7AIH - chains Ax and 1 of the 71 polymer chains in the assembly; structure by electron microscopy, 3.60 A resolution.

Chain Ax:
Protein: LIM zinc-binding domain-containing protein
Organism: Leishmania major
UniProtKB: Q4Q7T1 (Q4Q7T1_LEIMA); numbering as in UniProt (aligned over 1-216)
Amino-acid sequence (216 residues; row label = number of the first residue in the row):
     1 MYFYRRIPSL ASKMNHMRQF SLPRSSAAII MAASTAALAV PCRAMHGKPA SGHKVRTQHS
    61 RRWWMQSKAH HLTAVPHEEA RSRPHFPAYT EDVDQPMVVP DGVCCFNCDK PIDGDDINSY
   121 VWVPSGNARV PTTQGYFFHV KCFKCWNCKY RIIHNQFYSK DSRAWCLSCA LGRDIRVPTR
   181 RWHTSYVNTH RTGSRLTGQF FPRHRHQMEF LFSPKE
Unresolved in the structure: 1-45, 213-216
Disulfides: Cys145-Cys166
Bound ions: Zn2+ site 1: Cys105, Cys108, His139, Cys142; Zn2+ site 2 near Cys169 (its only coordinating residue here)

Chain 1:
Molecule: Ribosomal RNA
Organism: Leishmania major
Sequence (9070 nucleotides; row label = number of the first residue in the row; numbers below 1 keep their minus sign (U-1764 is residue -1764)):
 -1764 UGAAAAUUGA AAAAUAUAAU UUGAAAAAUA AAUUACAAAU AAAAGAUUAA AUUUGAAUUA
 -1704 AUUACAGAAA UAUAGACACA AACACGCCCG AUUGAUUUCA CGUAUACACU UGUACUUUGU
 -1644 UUUUGGUCUA CGUUUUGUUG UUUGUAUUGG CUUGAUUUAA UGGACAAAUA UAAAAAGCUU
 -1584 GAACACAAAA UUUAAAACAA UUGGAUAUGC CAAGAGUUAA AAAAUGAAAU UAAAUAAAAA
 -1524 UAAAAAUAAA UUAAAAAAUA AAAUAAAAAU AAAUUUAAAA AAUAAAUUAA AAUAAAAAAU
 -1464 UAGAAAAUGA AAAUUGAAAA AUAUAAUUUG AAAAAUAAAA UUAUAAAUAG AAAAAUUAAU
 -1404 UGAAAUUGCA AAGUAAAAAU UUAUAAUAGA AUAAAAUAAU UUCAAUUUGA UUUAGUUUCA
 -1344 UAUUAUAUUA UAUUAUAUUA UAUUAUAUUA UAUUAUAUUA UAUUAUAUUA UAUUAUAUUA
 -1284 UAUUAUAUUA UAUUAUAUUA UAUUAUAUUA UAUUAUAUUA UAUUAUUAGC AUUUAUUAUA
 -1224 UUAUUAUAUU AUUAUAUUUA UUAUAUUAUU AUAUUAUUAU AUUAUUAUAU UAUUAUAUUA
 -1164 UAUUAUAUUA UAUUAUAUUA UAUUAUUAUU AUAUUAAUUA UAUUAUUAUA UUAAUAAUAU
 -1104 UUACUAUUAU AUCUAAUAUC AAGCUUGUUA GAAAAAACAU UGUUUUUUCU AACAAGCUUG
 -1044 AUACUCUCGG UAUGGUUUCA AAAAUUGACU AAUUUUGAUA UUGUUUUGGC UCUGGACUAA
  -984 UUAAUUCCCC UUUAAUUUUA UUAUCUAAAA UUUGCAUGUA AAGUAGUUAG UUAGAUAUGA
  -924 AAAUUUAGUU AGGGUUGAUA AUGAAAUCAA UUAAGUUUAU AUAUAAAGUU AGUUAGUCAA
  -864 UAUGAAUUUU UUUGCAAACA UUUCCGGUUG ACUUCAUGUG AUUACACGUA CUCCGUUUUG
  -804 UUUUUAUGUG UCAUGAUUUG CAUUGAUUUU UUCGCAACAA AUCUAAUAUA CUCAACAGCA
  -744 CCUACCAAGA GUUAAAAAUG AAAUUAAAUU AAAUUAAAAA AUAAAAUAAA AAUAAAAUAA
  -684 AAAUAAAUUU AAAAAUAAAA AUAAAUUUAA AAAUAAAAUA AAUUUAAAAA ACAAAUUAAA
  -624 AUAGAAAAUU AGAAAAUGGA AAUUGAAAAA UAUAAUUUGA AAAAUAAAUU ACAAAUAAAA
  -564 GAUUAAAUUU GAAUUAAUUG UAGAAACAUU UCCGAUCGAU UUCACGCAUA CACUUGUACU
  -504 UCGUUGGCUC CAUUUAAUGG ACAAAUAUAA AAAGCUUAAA CACAAAAUUU AAAACAAUUG
  -444 GACAAGCAAG AGUUAAAAAA UGAAAUUAAA AUAAAAAAUA AAAUAAAAAU AAAUUUAAAA
  -384 AUAAAAAUAA AUUUAAAAAA CAUUGGUUGA AUAAAAUUUU UAUUUUAUAU AUAAUUUAAA
  -324 CUUUUGUUGU UGUUUGUUAG UAAGCAAAAA UAUUUAUGUU AUUUUAAUAU UAUUUAUGUA
  -264 CUUACUAUUA UUUUGAUAAA UUUUAACUUU AAAUAGCUCA AAAACUACAA UCAAUAAAGC
  -204 AUAAAAAAAU UUAUUUAUGA UUAUAUUAAU AUAAAAUGAC CUAAUAUAAU GAAAAUACUU
  -144 UGGUGUUAAG UUAUUUGUUU UAUUAUGAAA UAAGUUGCAC UAUUUAUUGA AUUAAUAAAG
   -84 AAAGAAUAGA AAUAAAUAAG UUAUAAUAUC UUUAAUUUAU UUAUAAUUUC UUUGCAUUUG
   -24 UAUUUAGUGU GAGUUUACAU UUAAUUUUAU AUUAUUUUAG UGUUAGUAUA UAUUUAGAUU
    36 UAAUCAAAGU UAUUAUUAAA UAAUAUUGAU UUUGGAUGAA UUUAAUUUUU AAUUAUAUUU
    96 UUGAAUUUUA AUUUUAUUAU UUUGAUUUAA UAUUUUUAAA AUAUUAUAUA UUUUAGAUUU
   156 AAAUUUGUUG UUUUAUAUUU AGUUUAAUGU UUAUAAAUUG AUAAUUAAUU UGUUUUAUUU
   216 UAAAGUUUUU AUGAACUGUG AUUUAUAGUU UAUUAUUUUU AGUUUAAUGU UUAAAUAUUU
   276 AACUAGUGAU GGCACAGUUG UUCUAUAUGU ACCUAUAAAA AAUAGUAAAA UUAUUUUAAU
   336 UAAAUUAAUA AAUAAUUAUU AAACUAAUUU UAUAUUAAUA UUAUGAAAAA UUUAAAAAUU
   396 AAUUUUUUUU UCUAAUUUUU AUAUAUUGAA GUAAUAUGUA UUGAAUUGAA UAUUAAAAAU
   456 ACAAAUUUAA UUUGUAAUUA AUAAAUCUAU UUUAUUUUAA UAGAUGUUUA AUGUUAAUUA
   516 AUUUAUUAUU UUAAUAUUUA AUAUUUGUUU AUACAAAAGU AACUUUUUUU GAAUAUAAAG
   576 AAUUAUUAUU AUAAAUAUUA UUUUAAAAAU AUAAAAAUAU UGUUAAUAAA AUUAUCAAGU
   636 UUCAAAAGCG UUUAUUAAAU GCGUCGGUCU AAGUAUUAUA UUUAAGAUUA UUCUUGUAUA
   696 UAGAUUUUUA UUUUAAUAAU UCUACAUAAU UAAAAAUUAA CCUCAAAUUA UAUUUAUUAG
   756 UAGCAUAGUA AUUUAUUAAC UGAUUAUUAA AGCGUUCCAU AGAAAAUUUU AAAAUUAUAA
   816 CAAUCUAAAU AAAUAAUAAA UUAAAAUAAA AAUUUUAAAA AAAUUAAAAA AUUAAAAUAG
   876 GGCAAGUCCU ACUCUCCUUU ACAAAGAGAA CGUUUAUAUG UAAUUGUAUG UUUGAUUGGG
   936 GCAAUACUAU AUCUAUUUAU AUAGAAAAAG AACUAUAUUU AUUGAAAUAA UAAAAGGUUC
   996 GAGCAGGUUA ACAAGCAUUA AUACUAAAUG UGUUUCAUCG UCUACUUAUU GCUAAAUUAU
  1056 AAUUGAUUGU UCAUCAAAAA AGCAAUUCGU UAGUUGGGUU AAAAUCGUUG UAAAGCAGAU
  1116 UUGUUUAUAU AUUUAAUUUU UGUAUAUAGU UAAAAAUUAA UAUUAGUACG CAAGGAUUCA
  1176 UUAUUUGUAA UUUAAAUAUA UUAAAUGUUA UUUUAUUAAA UAAAAUAAAA UAAGUCAAUU
  1236 GUUAUUAUUC AUAUUAAUUU UUUUAAAAGU UUUUUAAUUU UAUAUUAGUU UAUUUGUUUA
  1296 AAAAGUAUCU AAUUAAUUCA UUAUUUAGGA AUAGUUAAUA AUAAUUUAUA AUUCUGAUUA
  1356 GAUUUGUUUG UUAAUGCUAU UAAAGGGGUG UGGAAAAAGU GUUAAAUUUU UGAUAUAUUU
  1416 AAAUAAUAAA UAAAAUAUAA CUUAUUAGUC AGAAAUGGAU GCCAGCCGUU GCGGUAAUUU
  1476 CUAUGCUUUU AAAUAUUAUA CAUUUAUUUU AUAAAUUUGU UACUAUAUAU UUUUAGUCAA
  1536 UAAAACUAAU AAUUAUUUUU AUUUGUUUUU AAACACCGUU UGGUAUAUGC AAAUAAAAAA
  1596 UGACAUUAAU UAUUAAUUAU AUUAUAUUAU AUUUAUUCAU UUAAGUCAAC AAUAUCUAUU
  1656 UACUGUUUUU GACAACAUGA UAAGGAUUAU AAAUGGUAUU GCAAAUUUUA UAAUCAAAAC
  1716 UAAUUUAUUA UAUUAAAUUA GCAUGUUUAG AUAAAACAAU AAAUUUAGAA GGUAUUGUUG
  1776 CCCACCAUUC UUUGUAAUAA AGACAACGUG CAGUAAUUAA UGUAUUUAUA AAAAUAUAUU
  1836 UUUUCAUGUU AAAUUUUCGU UGCCUUUUUU AUUAUUUAGA AAAUUUAUGA AUUUAUAUAA
  1896 AUCAAUAAUG AAAAUUAUAG UAUUAUUAUU UAUGAGGAGA AUUUUCGGAA GGAGGGAUUU
  1956 UCGGACCAGG AAUGUCCAGA GAGGUUUCGG GCAUCAGCGA UUGAUUUUGG GAGAACGGAG
  2016 CCGCCGAGUG AAAUUUGCCC AGAGCAGAGU CGGGAGAAGA GUGGAUCGAC CGAAGAAAAG
  2076 ACCGUUUUUC GGAAGGGGAG CAGGUCCAAC CGAUUUUUUU GCCAACUUGC ACAGGAGGGA
  2136 GCCAGAAGCG CACUCAAAGU UAGUUUUGGG AGAUUUGAAG GGAGAAAUUU CCGAGUUAUU
  2196 CAUAUAUUUU UUAGUUUGUG UUAGCAAAUU UUGAAAUACA ACUUUUUUGC AAAUUGGAAG
  2256 AAAACCUCCC AAAUGUAGCU UCCCAAUCUU CCUCUCUAAA UCCAUUCCCA ACGGUCUUUC
  2316 CCCCAUCAUC CUCAGAUGUC UCUUCCCCCC CAAAAAUCCU AAAAUCCAAG UUCAUCUCGC
  2376 UCUCUCUCCC CUCAAUUUCC UUAAAAAACU CGCUUCCUAA ACUUAUCCCG AAAAACCCCG
  2436 CUCUUCUUCC CUCUAAAUCU UUUCUCCUCC CCUCCAAAUC UCCCUCAAAU CUCUCCUCUC
  2496 UUCUCCCGAA ACUUUAAUCU UUUUAUUUUA UAAAUAAAUU UGGUAUUUUA AAAUAUUAUA
  2556 AUUAAAUAUU CUAAAUUAUU UAAUAAUAUU AGAAAUGAAU ACUUUAUUAA AAUAAUAUUA
  2616 AUGUGUAAUA UAUUUAAUCA UAUUAGAAUU CCGUUUAAAU UGAAAUAUAU UGAAUUGUAA
  2676 UUAUCAAUAC AAUAUAAGUU AUUAAAUAAU AAUUUAAUUU UAUAUGUUUU AUAAGUGUAA
  2736 UUAUUUAGUU UUGAAAGUUU AUAUAUAAAC AAUAACCUUU UUUAUUUUUU AAUACAAUUU
  2796 UAAGUGAAAU UUAUGAUUUA UUAUUAUUAA AUAUUACUGC AGACUACAUG AAAAAUAUAA
  2856 AAAGGCAUUU GUAUAGGUUU ACUUUUGGAC CUCAACAUCC UGCAGCUCAU GGCGUUUUAU
  2916 GUUGUUUAUU AUAUCUUUCU GGAGAAUAUA UAGUUUAUAU UGAUGUAAUA AUUGGUUAUU
  2976 UGCAUCGCGG UACAGAAAAG UUAUGUGAAU AUAAAACUGU AGAACAGUGU UUACCGAUGA
  3036 AGACUGGAUU AUGUGAGUGU CGUUUGCAAC GAGCAUUUAC UGUCAUUGUG UUUUGAGUAU
  3096 AUGUUGAGGU GUUGUCUUGC UAUUCGCUGU GCAUUUAUGC GUUUAUUAAU GUGUGAGUUU
  3156 ACGCGUUGUU UCAAUGGACU UCUUUGUUGC UCUUGUAUGG UUAUGGAUAU AGGAUCAUUA
  3216 UCGCCAAUGC UUUGAUCGUU UGAAGAACGU GAUAAGUUGA UGACUUUUUU UGAUUUGUGU
  3276 UGUGGUUGUA GAAUGCAUUU AGCAUUUAUG UGCUUAUUGG GUUUACUUGA UGAUUUUGUA
  3336 UUUGGGUUUA UAGAUUUUUU AUUGAUGUUG UGUAUAUCAU GUUUAUUUGU UUUAGAUUUA
  3396 UAUGAUUUGC UUUUUAUUGG AAAUAGACUU UUAUAUUUGC GUUUGCGCGG GUUAGCAUUU
  3456 UUUGAUGUUU UUGAUUUAUG UUUUAAUAGU AUAAGUGGUU GUUUGUCUAG AUCGUUGGGU
  3516 AUGGUAUGAG AUGUUAGAUU AUAUAGUUGU UACGAAUUAU AUUUUAUGUU AGUUUUUGAU
  3576 UAUUGCUUUU GUUAUUUAGG UGAUGCAUUU GAUAGACUUU UUUUGCGACU UUUUGAUAUG
  3636 CGUAUGAGUA UACUUCUAUG UAAACAAUGC UUUUUUGUAG GUUUUUUUGU CUUUGGAUUU
  3696 GUGUGCUUAU UUGAUUAUAU GUAUGUUGAU GUAACUAUAG AAACUAUAAU UAGUUUAUUU
  3756 UAUAGUUUAU GAUGUUGCAU AUUACCAGGA UGUUCAUUUG CUAAUGUUGA ACAUCCUAAA
  3816 GGCGAAUACA GUAUUUUUUU AUGUUUUUUA UAUGGAUUUA UAUCACGUUU ACGUAUACGU
  3876 UGUGCAGAUU UUGUGCAUAU UUGUUUAUUA GAUGUGAUGA UGCGAGGGUU UAUGUUGCAC
  3936 GACUUAGUAG CAGUUAUUGG UAAUGUUGAU GUUGUUUUUG GUUCUGUAGA UCGAUAAGCU
  3996 AUUACUUAUA UACAAAAAUG AAAGAUGAAC CUAAAAAUUG GUGCGGAGGG GUUUGAUUUU
  4056 UGUUGGGGUU CUGUCUUACC UGCUAUUUGU AUAGUUUAUU UAAUUUUUUG UUUAUGUGGA
  4116 UUAUUUUGUA UUAUGUUUGG UAGUUUUGUU UUUAUUGAUU AUUGUUUUAU UUGUUUUUUC
  4176 UCUUGUCUUG UGUUUUGUUU AGUAUGCUUG UUGUGCGAUU UAUUUGUAGA CUCAUUACGC
  4236 GGUUUGUUUG AUGUUUGUUG UUUUAUACGU UGUAUUCAAU AUUGUUUUGU AUGGUUUAUA
  4296 AUUAGUGAAU UACUUCUUUU UUUAUCUUUA UUUUAUGUAG UUUUCAGUUU AGUUUUAUUU
  4356 GUGAGUGUUG AAUUUGCAUU UGUAUUUGUU AUGCCUAUUA UGUUUAGUUG UUUAAUUUGU
  4416 GAUUUUGGUU UUGUAUUUUA UUGAUAUUUU AUUGAUAUUU UUAAUUUAUU AAUUAAUACA
  4476 UUUUUAUUAU UUGUAAGUGG UUUAUUUGUU AAUUUUGUUU UAUUUUUAUU UUGAUUUCGU
  4536 UUUUUUUUAU GUGUUUUAUU UAUGUUAUGA GUCGGUAUAU UAUUUGGCUU UUUGUUUAUG
  4596 UGAAAUCAAG UUUGAGAGUU UUCAUUAUUA UUUGUGACUU GUAGUUGUGG CGUAUUUGGA
  4656 UCAAUACUUU UUUUAAUCGA UUUAUUGCAU UUUAGUCAUG UCUUUUUAGG UAUAUUUUUG
  4716 UUAUUUUUAU GUUUUAGUCG UUGUUUUAAU UUUUUAUGUA UGGAUACACG UUUUGUAUUU
  4776 CUAUAUGUAG UGUGCCUAUA UUGGCAUUUU GUUGAUUGCG UUUGAUUUUU UUUAUUACGA
  4836 UUUGUAUAUU UUGAUGUUUU AAGUGUGGUU UACUUAUAUG CAUAAAGGCU CAAUUUUGAA
  4896 UUUUUAAAUU UUAUUUCAAA AAGCGGAGAG GAAAGAAAAG GCUUUUAACU UCAGGUUGUU
  4956 UAUUGCGUAU UUAUGGUGUG GGUUUUAGUU UAGGUUUUUU UAUUUGUAUG CAGAUAAUUU
  5016 GUGGUGUGUG UUUAGCAUGA UUAUUUUUUA GUUGUUUUAU AUGUACUAAU UGAUAUUUUG
  5076 UUUUAUUUUU GUGAGAUUUU GAUUUGGGAU UUGUAAUACG AAGCACACAU AUUUGUUUUA
  5136 CAUCGUUGUU AUUUUUUCUU CUUUAUGUUC AUAUAUUUAA GUGUAUAGUA UUAAUAAUUU
  5196 UAUUUGAUAC ACAUAUUUUA GUAUGGGUGG UAGGUUUUGU GAUAUAUAUA UUUAUAGUAA
  5256 UAAUAGGUUU UAUUGGCUAU GUUUUACCAU GUACAAUGAU GUCGUAUUGG GGUUUAACAG
  5316 UGUUCAGUAA CAUUUUAGCA ACUGUCCCAG UUAUUGGUAC UUGACUUUGU UAUUGAAUAU
  5376 GAGGUAGUGA GUAUAUUAAU GAUUUUACAC UGUUAAAAUU ACAUGUGUUG CAUGUGCUAU
  5436 UACCUUUUGU AUUAAUACUU GUAAUAUUUA UGCAUUUGUU UUGUUUACAU UAUUUUAUGA
  5496 GUUCAGAUGG UUUUUGUGAU CGAUUUGCAU UUUAUUGCGA ACGUUUAUGU UUUUGUAUGU
  5556 GAUUUUAUUU ACGAGAUAUG UUUUUGGCUU UUUUGAUAUU AUUUUUUGUA AUUUAUUUUA
  5616 UUUUUAUAAA UUGAUAUUUU GUUUUUCAUG AAGAAUCUUG AGUUAUAGUU GAUACAUUAA
  5676 AAACAUCUGA UAAGAUUCUU CCUGAGUGAU UUUUUUUUAU UUUUAUUUGG UUUUUUAAAA
  5736 GCUGUACCAG AUAAAUUUAC UGGUUUAUUA UUAAUGGUUA UUUUAUUAUU UUCCUUAUUU
  5796 UUGUUUAUAU UAAAUUGCAU AUUAUGAUUU GUUUAUUGUA GAAGUUCAUU GUUGUGAUUU
  5856 ACAUAUUCAU UAGUUUUAUU UUAUAGUAUA UUUAUGAGUG GUUUUUUAGC ACUGUAUGUU
  5916 AUAUUAGCAU AUCCUAUAUG AAUGGAAUUA CAAUUUUGAG UGUUGCUUUU GUUUAUGUUA
  5976 GUUGUAUGUA GAUUAGAUUA AAAAUUUAUA UAUUUUUUAU UAAGCGUUAA UAUAUUAAAU
  6036 UUUAUUUAGA AUAGUAUUAA UAAUCAAAGG GUUGGAAGAA AUUUGCGAAA GAAAGGGAUC
  6096 UUAGAAAGGA AAUUUUAGUU UAAGACCGAG AAGGGGAGAA GGGAGAGAGA GAUUCGUGUU
  6156 AUUUAAUUUU UAUGGAUUAA UUGCGUAUUA CUGUAUAACA UAUUUAAAUG UCUAUAUUUU
  6216 AUUUUGUAUU GUAUUUAUGU AUUAUAUGGC UUUUUUAUUU UGUUUUUGCA UUUUAUUAGA
  6276 UUUUAUAUUA UUUGGAAGUC UUUUAGUAGG AGAUGCGUUU AUGGAUGUUU UUUUUUUACG
  6336 UUAUCUAUUA UGCUUUUUGG AGUGUUUUUC AUUAUUAUGU AGAUGUAUAU CUACUUUUUU
  6396 ACGAAUGUUU UGUAAUCUUU UGUCUUCGCA UUUUUUGAUG CUUAUGUUUU GUGAUUUUGU
  6456 AUAUUUUUUU AUUGUAUUUC UAUUAUUUUU UUUAAUGUGU GAUAUUAUUU AUUUUAUGAU
  6516 AUUUUCAUUC GCCAUGCUAU UUUGCAUAAU AUUUUAUUUA UUUUUAUAUG CAUUAGAUAU
  6576 GUUUUGCGCA UUAUUACAAA UAUUUAUAUU UUGUAAUAUG AUAAUGCAAU UAAUUAUGGA
  6636 UUUUUUAUUG UUAUUAAUUU UUCAUUAAUU UAUAGAAUUA AAUCGAAUAA GUUAAUUAUA
  6696 UCAAAAAAUA GUAUAAAUAU ACUACAACUU AAUAUAAAAA AUAGGUUUGA AAAUCGCACA
  6756 GUAUGUAAUC GUACAACUCA GAAUCCUAUA AAUUGAUAAG AAAAUAUAAA GAUGUUAAUU
  6816 AUUAGUCUAA AAUAAAAAAU AUAAAUAAUA ACCAACCAUA UUAUUGAAAA GAAAAUAAUA
  6876 CAAAUUCCCA UAUAACUUAA GUGAAGUAGU AAACAAAAUA CUUUUAAAAA AAAACCAAAU
  6936 ACUAUUGGAA UAGCACCAAU ACAUAAAAAA AUACUUGCUA AUAAUACACU AAUUAAUAAA
  6996 UUAUUAAAAA AGCUAAAAAA AAUAAAGUUA AUUAAAAAAU AAUUUUCAUU AUAUUUAAUA
  7056 UCGAACAUAU UAUAUACUAU AAAAAAAUAA UAUAAAAUUA UUAAUAUAAU CAGACUUAAU
  7116 GAGUAAAUUA AAUGAAAAUU UAGAUACAUA UAAAAGAUGU AAUUUUUAUU AGAAAUAAAU
  7176 AUUAAAAAUA AAAAACUAAA AUUAUUAACG CUAAGUACAA AUAAAAGACU UACAAUUGCA
  7236 AAACUAUUUA AUCCAAUUAA CACGCAUGUA AUGCAUUGUA UUAUAAUAAG UUUUAUAAAU
  7296 AUUAUAUAAA
Unresolved in the structure: -1764 to 36, 713-747, 1159-7305

Interface between chain Ax and chain 1:
Pairs across the interface (89):
  His46(Ax) - A757(1)  phosphate contact
  His46(Ax) - G758(1)  salt bridge to the phosphate
  His46(Ax) - G777(1)  phosphate contact
  Gly47(Ax) - A799(1)  sugar contact
  Gly47(Ax) - A800(1)  sugar contact
  Lys48(Ax) - A652(1)  base contact
  Lys48(Ax) - G758(1)  salt bridge to the phosphate
  Lys48(Ax) - A799(1)  sugar contact
  Lys48(Ax) - G1091(1)  sugar contact
  Lys48(Ax) - G1092(1)  sugar contact
  Pro49(Ax) - A652(1)  phosphate contact
  Pro49(Ax) - A798(1)  sugar contact
  Pro49(Ax) - A799(1)  sugar contact
  Pro49(Ax) - G1092(1)  sugar contact
  Ala50(Ax) - A641(1)  sugar contact
  Ala50(Ax) - A652(1)  phosphate contact
  Ala50(Ax) - A798(1)  base contact
  Ser51(Ax) - A642(1)  base contact
  Ser51(Ax) - A652(1)  hydrogen bond to the phosphate
  Gly52(Ax) - A798(1)  sugar contact
  His53(Ax) - U259(1)  hydrogen bond to the sugar
  His53(Ax) - A277(1)  sugar contact
  His53(Ax) - C278(1)  sugar contact
  His53(Ax) - U650(1)  phosphate contact
  His53(Ax) - U651(1)  salt bridge to the phosphate
  Lys54(Ax) - U253(1)  salt bridge to the phosphate
  Lys54(Ax) - A277(1)  phosphate contact
  Lys54(Ax) - C278(1)  phosphate contact
  Lys54(Ax) - U279(1)  salt bridge to the phosphate
  Lys54(Ax) - G797(1)  sugar contact
  Lys54(Ax) - A798(1)  phosphate contact
  Val55(Ax) - A277(1)  sugar contact
  Val55(Ax) - C278(1)  phosphate contact
  Val55(Ax) - A624(1)  base contact
  Val55(Ax) - A798(1)  hydrogen bond to the phosphate
  Arg56(Ax) - A624(1)  sugar contact
  Arg56(Ax) - A798(1)  salt bridge to the phosphate
  Thr57(Ax) - U253(1)  phosphate contact
  Thr57(Ax) - C278(1)  hydrogen bond to the phosphate
  Thr57(Ax) - G797(1)  sugar contact
  Gln58(Ax) - U254(1)  hydrogen bond to the phosphate
  Gln58(Ax) - U255(1)  hydrogen bond to the phosphate
  Gln58(Ax) - A633(1)  sugar contact
  His59(Ax) - A277(1)  salt bridge to the phosphate
  His59(Ax) - A624(1)  hydrogen bond to the sugar
  His59(Ax) - A625(1)  salt bridge to the phosphate
  His59(Ax) - A633(1)  phosphate contact
  His59(Ax) - G634(1)  salt bridge to the phosphate
  Ser60(Ax) - A633(1)  hydrogen bond to the sugar
  Ser60(Ax) - U635(1)  phosphate contact
  Arg61(Ax) - G634(1)  phosphate contact
  Arg61(Ax) - U635(1)  hydrogen bond to the phosphate
  Trp63(Ax) - U253(1)  phosphate contact
  Trp63(Ax) - U254(1)  phosphate contact
  Trp64(Ax) - A632(1)  phosphate contact
  Trp64(Ax) - A633(1)  stacking on the base
  Gln66(Ax) - U245(1)  sugar contact
  Gln66(Ax) - U252(1)  hydrogen bond to the sugar
  Ser67(Ax) - U254(1)  phosphate contact
  Lys68(Ax) - U245(1)  sugar contact
  Ala69(Ax) - U245(1)  phosphate contact
  Arg81(Ax) - C631(1)  hydrogen bond to the base
  Arg83(Ax) - U254(1)  hydrogen bond to the sugar
  Arg83(Ax) - U255(1)  phosphate contact
  Arg83(Ax) - A633(1)  sugar contact
  Pro84(Ax) - U254(1)  sugar contact
  His85(Ax) - G243(1)  sugar contact
  His85(Ax) - U244(1)  hydrogen bond to the sugar
  His85(Ax) - U254(1)  phosphate contact
  Asn118(Ax) - A590(1)  hydrogen bond to the phosphate
  Arg151(Ax) - U241(1)  salt bridge to the phosphate
  Ile153(Ax) - A240(1)  base contact
  Ile153(Ax) - U241(1)  phosphate contact
  His154(Ax) - A242(1)  salt bridge to the phosphate
  His154(Ax) - G243(1)  salt bridge to the phosphate
  Ile175(Ax) - A240(1)  base contact
  Thr179(Ax) - A240(1)  hydrogen bond to the phosphate
  Arg180(Ax) - A240(1)  sugar contact
  Arg180(Ax) - U241(1)  salt bridge to the phosphate
  Arg181(Ax) - A588(1)  sugar contact
  Arg181(Ax) - A589(1)  salt bridge to the phosphate
  Tyr186(Ax) - U241(1)  sugar contact
  Tyr186(Ax) - A588(1)  phosphate contact
  Asn188(Ax) - A590(1)  base contact
  Thr189(Ax) - A590(1)  phosphate contact
  Thr192(Ax) - A590(1)  base contact
  Leu196(Ax) - A242(1)  sugar contact
  Leu196(Ax) - G243(1)  sugar contact
  Thr197(Ax) - U244(1)  phosphate contact
Interface residues without a listed pair, chain Ax (44 interface residues in all): Arg62, His70, His71, Phe86
Interface residues without a listed pair, chain 1 (44 interface residues in all): U239, U246, A276, U591, A640, A778

In short:
Chain Ax and chain 1 each contribute 44 residues to their interface; the contacts include 15 hydrogen bonds,
14 salt bridges and 1 aromatic stacking contact. Polar contacts include Arg81(Ax)-C631(1), His53(Ax)-U259(1)
and His59(Ax)-A624(1). The Zn2+ site 1 is built by Cys105(Ax), Cys108(Ax), His139(Ax) and Cys142(Ax).
Here chain Ax is LIM zinc-binding domain-containing protein and chain 1 is Ribosomal RNA, both from Leishmania
major. Entry 7AIH (The Large subunit of the Kinetoplastid mitochondrial ribosome) was determined by electron
microscopy together with 7ANE, 7AM2 and 7AOR from the same study.
